Entry 4LZW (X-ray diffraction, 1.29 A resolution); this record covers chains B and C of the 6 polymer chains in the assembly.

Chain B (and C):
Molecule: Uridine phosphorylase
Source organism: Vibrio cholerae
Notes: EC 2.4.2.3; chain C of this document is another copy of the same molecule, construct and numbering; everything in this record applies to it too
Reference sequence: Q9K4U1 (Q9K4U1_VIBCL); residues 1-253 here = UniProt positions 1-253
Chain sequence (253 residues; numbered 1 to 253; the number before each row is that of its first residue):
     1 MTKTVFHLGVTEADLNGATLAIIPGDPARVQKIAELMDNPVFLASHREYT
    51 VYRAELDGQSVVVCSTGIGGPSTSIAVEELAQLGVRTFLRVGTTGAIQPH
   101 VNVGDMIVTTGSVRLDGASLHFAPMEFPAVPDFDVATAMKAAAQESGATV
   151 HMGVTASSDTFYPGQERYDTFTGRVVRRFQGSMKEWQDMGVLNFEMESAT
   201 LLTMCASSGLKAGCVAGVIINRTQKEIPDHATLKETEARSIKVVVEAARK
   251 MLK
Disordered / not traced: 1 (chain C: 1-2)
Ion coordination: Na+: Glu-48, Ile-68, Ser-72 (shared with 3 residues of chain A); Mg2+ near Gln-180 (its only coordinating residue here)
Small-molecule neighbours:
  - thymidine (THM), molecule 1: Phe-6, His-7, Arg-47
  - thymidine (THM), molecule 2: Ile-68, Thr-93, Thr-94, Gly-95, Phe-161, Gln-165, Arg-167, Phe-194, Glu-195, Met-196, Glu-197, Ile-219, Ile-220

How chain B and chain C interact:
Pairs across the interface (57):
  Thr-110(B) / Val-130(C)
  Thr-110(B) / Phe-133(C)
  Gly-111(B) / Pro-128(C)
  Ser-112(B) / Glu-126(C)
  Ser-112(B) / Pro-128(C)
  Val-113(B) / Glu-126(C)
  Val-113(B) / Phe-127(C)  hydrophobic
  Val-113(B) / Pro-128(C)
  Arg-114(B) / Glu-126(C)  hydrogen bond (backbone-backbone)
  Leu-115(B) / Glu-126(C)
  Phe-122(B) / Met-189(C)
  Ala-123(B) / Met-189(C)  hydrophobic
  Pro-124(B) / Trp-186(C)  hydrophobic
  Pro-124(B) / Met-189(C)
  Met-125(B) / Met-125(C)
  Met-125(B) / Glu-126(C)
  Glu-126(B) / Ser-112(C)
  Glu-126(B) / Val-113(C)
  Glu-126(B) / Arg-114(C)  hydrogen bond (backbone-backbone)
  Glu-126(B) / Leu-115(C)
  Glu-126(B) / Met-125(C)
  Glu-126(B) / Trp-186(C)
  Phe-127(B) / Val-113(C)  hydrophobic
  Phe-127(B) / Met-189(C)  hydrophobic
  Phe-127(B) / Val-191(C)  hydrophobic
  Pro-128(B) / Gly-111(C)
  Pro-128(B) / Ser-112(C)
  Pro-128(B) / Val-113(C)
  Pro-128(B) / Val-154(C)  hydrophobic
  Val-130(B) / Thr-110(C)
  Val-130(B) / Val-154(C)  hydrophobic
  Phe-133(B) / Thr-110(C)
  Phe-133(B) / Phe-133(C)  hydrophobic
  Phe-133(B) / Ala-136(C)  hydrophobic
  Phe-133(B) / Thr-137(C)
  Phe-133(B) / Lys-140(C)
  Phe-133(B) / Met-152(C)  hydrophobic
  Asp-134(B) / Lys-140(C)  salt bridge
  Ala-136(B) / Phe-133(C)  hydrophobic
  Thr-137(B) / Phe-133(C)
  Lys-140(B) / Phe-133(C)
  Lys-140(B) / Asp-134(C)  salt bridge
  Met-152(B) / Phe-133(C)  hydrophobic
  Val-154(B) / Pro-128(C)  hydrophobic
  Val-154(B) / Val-130(C)  hydrophobic
  Trp-186(B) / Pro-124(C)  hydrophobic
  Asp-188(B) / Ser-207(C)
  Met-189(B) / Phe-122(C)
  Met-189(B) / Ala-123(C)  hydrophobic
  Met-189(B) / Pro-124(C)
  Met-189(B) / Phe-127(C)  hydrophobic
  Met-189(B) / Ala-206(C)
  Met-189(B) / Ser-207(C)
  Val-191(B) / Phe-127(C)  hydrophobic
  Ala-206(B) / Met-189(C)
  Ser-207(B) / Asp-188(C)
  Ser-207(B) / Met-189(C)
Interface residues without a listed pair, chain B (28 interface residues in all): Arg-178
Interface residues without a listed pair, chain C (28 interface residues in all): Arg-178

In short:
Chain B and chain C each contribute 28 residues to their interface, with 2 hydrogen bonds and 2 salt bridges.
Polar contacts include Asp-134(B)/Lys-140(C) and Arg-114(B)/Glu-126(C). Ligands of chain B: thymidine.
Glu-48(B), Ile-68(B) and Ser-72(B) form the Na+ site.
Chain B and chain C are both Uridine phosphorylase (Vibrio cholerae); the structure, X-ray structure uridine
phosphorylase from Vibrio cholerae in complex with thymidine at 1.29 A resolution, was determined by X-ray
diffraction (same publication as 5C80, 4OEH, 4OGL and 4IP0).
